Entry 5XM8 (X-ray diffraction, 2.55 A resolution); this record covers chains B and F of the 4 polymer chains in the assembly.

[Chain B]
Protein: Repair DNA polymerase X
Organism: African swine fever virus (strain Badajoz 1971 Vero-adapted)
Notes: EC 2.7.7.7
Reference sequence: P42494 (DPOLX_ASFB7); residues 1-174 here = UniProt positions 1-174
Chain sequence (177 residues; numbered -2 to 174; the number before each row is that of its first residue; numbers below 1 keep their minus sign (Gly-2 is residue -2)):
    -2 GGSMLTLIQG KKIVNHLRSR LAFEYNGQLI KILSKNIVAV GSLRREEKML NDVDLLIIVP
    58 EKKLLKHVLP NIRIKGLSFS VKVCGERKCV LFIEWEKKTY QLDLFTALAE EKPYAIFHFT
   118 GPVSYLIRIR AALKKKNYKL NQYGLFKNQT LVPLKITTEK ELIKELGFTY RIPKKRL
Not modelled in the structure: -2 to -1
Construct notes: expression tag (-2 to 0)
UniProt features mapped onto this chain:
  - region: Arg42 to Asp51 (Involved in ssDNA binding)
  - binding site (Mg(2+)): Asp49, Asp51, Asp100
  - site: His115 (Stabilizes dGTP in a syn conformation to overcome the Watson-Crick base pairing constraint)
  - mutagenesis: His115 (H115A: Complete loss of MgdGTP binding and dG:dGTP ternary complex formation but not dG:dCTP ternary complex formation; H115D: 18x decreased dG:dGTP misincorporation ...), Arg125 (R125A: Loss of DNA binding affinity. Decreased dG:dGTP misincorporation), Arg127 (R127A: Slower dG:dGTP misincorporation), Arg168 (R168A: Loss of DNA binding affinity. Decreased dGTP misincorporation)

[Chain F]
Molecule: 23-nt DNA strand
Sequence (23 nucleotides; numbered 1 to 23; the number before each row is that of its first residue):
     1 ACGAGAGAGA TGGGTGCGTT ACA

[Chain B / chain F interface]
Residue-residue contacts - 24 pairs, chain B then chain F:
  Val80(B) - DG5(F)  phosphate contact
  Val80(B) - DA6(F)  sugar contact
  Cys81(B) - DG5(F)  hydrogen bond to the phosphate
  Cys81(B) - DA6(F)  hydrogen bond to the phosphate
  Gly82(B) - DG5(F)  phosphate contact
  Glu83(B) - DG5(F)  hydrogen bond to the phosphate
  Arg84(B) - DA4(F)  phosphate contact
  Arg84(B) - DG5(F)  hydrogen bond to the phosphate
  Lys85(B) - DA4(F)  phosphate contact
  Lys85(B) - DG5(F)  hydrogen bond to the phosphate
  Val120(B) - DA1(F)  base contact
  Ile124(B) - DA1(F)  base contact
  Arg127(B) - DA1(F)  hydrogen bond to the base
  Arg127(B) - DC2(F)  hydrogen bond to the sugar
  Ala128(B) - DA1(F)  sugar contact
  Lys131(B) - DC2(F)  salt bridge to the phosphate
  Lys136(B) - DC2(F)  phosphate contact
  Lys136(B) - DG3(F)  salt bridge to the phosphate
  Leu137(B) - DC2(F)  sugar contact
  Asn138(B) - DC2(F)  phosphate contact
  Asn138(B) - DG3(F)  hydrogen bond to the phosphate
  Gln139(B) - DG3(F)  hydrogen bond to the sugar
  Tyr140(B) - DG3(F)  hydrogen bond to the phosphate
  Tyr140(B) - DA4(F)  hydrogen bond to the phosphate
Interface residues without a listed pair, chain B (17 interface residues in all): Tyr135

[Summary]
The interface between chain B and chain F involves 17 residues on one side and 6 on the other, with 11
hydrogen bonds and 2 salt bridges. Among the polar pairs are Arg127(B)-DA1(F), Arg127(B)-DC2(F) and
Gln139(B)-DG3(F).
Chain B is Repair DNA polymerase X (African swine fever virus (strain Badajoz 1971 Vero-adapted)) and chain F
is a 23-nt DNA strand; the structure, Crystal structure of AsfvPolX in complex with DNA enzyme and Pb, was
determined by X-ray diffraction together with 5XM9 and 5XMA from the same study.
